9D3K - chains B and J of the 12 polymer chains in the assembly; structure by electron microscopy, 2.70 A resolution.

Chain B:
Name: Histone H4
Organism: Homo sapiens
UniProt: P62805 (H4_HUMAN); residues 23-101 here correspond to UniProt positions 24-102 (UniProt number = residue number + 1)
Amino-acid sequence (79 residues; each row starts with the number of its first residue):
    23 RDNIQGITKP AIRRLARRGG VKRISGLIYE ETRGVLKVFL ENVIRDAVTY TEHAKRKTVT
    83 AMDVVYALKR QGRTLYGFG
Curated features (UniProtKB/Swiss-Prot):
  - modified residue: Lys31 (N6-(2-hydroxyisobutyryl)lysine), Lys44 (N6-(2-hydroxyisobutyryl)lysine), Ser47 (Phosphoserine), Tyr51 (Phosphotyrosine), Lys59 (N6-(2-hydroxyisobutyryl)lysine), Lys77 (N6-(2-hydroxyisobutyryl)lysine), Lys79 (N6-(2-hydroxyisobutyryl)lysine), Thr80 (Phosphothreonine), Tyr88 (Phosphotyrosine), Lys91 (N6-(2-hydroxyisobutyryl)lysine)
  - cross-link (Glycyl lysine isopeptide (Lys-Gly)): Lys31 (interchain with G-Cter in SUMO2), Lys59 (interchain with G-Cter in SUMO2), Lys79 (interchain with G-Cter in SUMO2), Lys91 (interchain with G-Cter in SUMO2)

Chain J:
Molecule: 601 DNA
Sequence (94 nucleotides; row label = number of the first residue in the row; numbers below 1 keep their minus sign (DT-46 is residue -46)):
   -46 TGGAGACTAG GGAGTAATCC CCTTGGCGGT TAAAACGCGG GGGACAGCGC GTACGTGCGT
    14 TTAAGCGGTG CTAGAGCTGT CTACGACCAA TTGA

Chain B / chain J interface:
Residue-residue contacts (6):
  Thr30(B) - DA-13(J)  phosphate contact
  Thr30(B) - DA-12(J)  phosphate contact
  Pro32(B) - DA-13(J)  phosphate contact
  Pro32(B) - DA-12(J)  phosphate contact
  Arg36(B) - DA-13(J)  salt bridge to the phosphate
  Arg45(B) - DG-4(J)  sugar contact
Interface residues without a listed pair, chain B (7 interface residues in all): Lys31, Ala33, Thr80
Interface residues without a listed pair, chain J (5 interface residues in all): DT-24, DA-3

Overview:
Chain B and chain J form an interface of 7 and 5 residues respectively; the contacts include 1 salt bridge.
The salt-bridged pair is Arg36(B)-DA-13(J).
Here chain B is Histone H4 (Homo sapiens) and chain J is 601 DNA. Entry 9D3K (Two Dsup molecules in complex
with the nucleosome open from both sides) was determined by electron microscopy together with 9D3L, 9D3N,
9D3O, 9D3Q, 9D3R, 9D3S and 9D3T from the same study.
